Entry 6RE4 (electron microscopy, 3.00 A resolution); this record covers chains Q and R of the 20 polymer chains in the assembly.

[Chain Q]
Name: epsilon: Polytomella F-ATP synthase epsilon subunit
Organism: Polytomella sp. Pringsheim 198.80
Chain sequence (74 residues; numbered 1 to 74; the number before each row is that of its first residue):
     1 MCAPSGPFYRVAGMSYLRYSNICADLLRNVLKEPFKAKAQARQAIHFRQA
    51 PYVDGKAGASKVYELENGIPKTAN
Disordered / not traced: 1-2

[Chain R]
Name: Mitochondrial ATP synthase subunit delta
Organism: Polytomella sp. Pringsheim 198.80
UniProtKB: D7P7X6 (D7P7X6_9CHLO); residue numbers follow UniProt; this construct covers 1-199
Chain sequence (199 residues; each row starts with the number of its first residue):
     1 MFGLKRAVTVGRRFISTSAARMEAAAPAGPKEFTEVWNKKAPSTLIVPEF
    51 PSNYTAVKAVGEGQVHGDAFPVNFYTPHSILSQAQKDTVVLPGVDGYFGV
   101 KASHVPTIAQLKPGVVELHSGAESEKFFVSGGFAFVHPNGVTDICVLEAA
   151 TLDQVDPAAVKSALAAASAAQPTDEFEQAANRAAIELYSALESAVEAKA
Disordered / not traced: 1-22

[How chain Q and chain R interact]
Pairs across the interface - 52 pairs, chain Q then chain R:
  F8(Q) with A179(R); R182(R); A183(R); E186(R)
  Y9(Q) with Q110(R), hydrogen bond
  A12(Q) with E175(R); F176(R); A179(R), hydrophobic
  G13(Q) with F176(R)
  M14(Q) with F176(R), hydrophobic
  Y16(Q) with G132(R); F133(R)
  R18(Q) with F176(R)
  Y19(Q) with A183(R), hydrophobic; E186(R), hydrogen bond
  S20(Q) with G131(R), hydrogen bond (side chain-backbone); L147(R)
  N21(Q) with L147(R)
  C23(Q) with S130(R), hydrogen bond (backbone-side chain); L187(R)
  A24(Q) with S130(R), hydrogen bond (backbone-side chain); E148(R)
  L26(Q) with A184(R), hydrophobic; L187(R), hydrophobic; Y188(R), hydrogen bond (backbone-side chain)
  L27(Q) with F128(R), hydrophobic; V129(R); S130(R); E148(R); A150(R), hydrophobic
  R28(Q) with E148(R), salt bridge
  V30(Q) with V155(R); D156(R), hydrogen bond (backbone-backbone); A159(R); Y188(R); L191(R), hydrophobic
  L31(Q) with A150(R), hydrophobic; Q154(R); D156(R)
  K32(Q) with D153(R), hydrogen bond (side chain-backbone); Q154(R), hydrogen bond (backbone-backbone); V155(R), hydrogen bond (side chain-backbone); D156(R)
  F35(Q) with Q154(R)
  R42(Q) with H78(R), hydrogen bond; E148(R), salt bridge
  K71(Q) with F176(R); E177(R)
  T72(Q) with F176(R); E177(R)
  A73(Q) with D174(R); F176(R), hydrophobic
Interface residues without a listed pair, chain Q (25 interface residues in all): I22, P70
Interface residues without a listed pair, chain R (31 interface residues in all): V160, A163, A180

[Summary]
25 residues of chain Q and 31 residues of chain R are in contact, with 11 hydrogen bonds and 2 salt bridges.
Polar pairs include R28(Q)-E148(R), R42(Q)-E148(R) and Y9(Q)-Q110(R).
Here chain Q is epsilon: Polytomella F-ATP synthase epsilon subunit and chain R is Mitochondrial ATP synthase
subunit delta, both from Polytomella sp. Pringsheim 198.80. Entry 6RE4 (Cryo-EM structure of Polytomella F-ATP
synthase, Rotary substate 2B, focussed refinement of F1 head and rotor) was determined by electron microscopy
(same publication as 6RD4, 6RD5, 6RD6, 6RD7, 6RD8, 6RD9 and 46 further entries).
